6A96 - chains O and D of the 8 polymer chains in the assembly; structure by electron microscopy, 3.51 A resolution.

Chain O:
Protein: Nb25
Organism: Lama glama
Amino-acid sequence (125 residues; numbered 1 to 125; the number before each row is that of its first residue):
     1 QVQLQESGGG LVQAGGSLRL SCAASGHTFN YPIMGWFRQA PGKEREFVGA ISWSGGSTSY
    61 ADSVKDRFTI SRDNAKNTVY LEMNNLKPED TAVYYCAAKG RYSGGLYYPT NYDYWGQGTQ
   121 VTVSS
Cystine bridges: Cys22-Cys96

Chain D:
Protein: Gamma-aminobutyric acid receptor subunit beta-3
Organism: Homo sapiens
Reference sequence: P28472 (GBRB3_HUMAN); residues -24 to 448 here correspond to UniProt positions 1-473 (UniProt number = residue number + 25)
Amino-acid sequence (366 residues; each row starts with the number of its first residue; note: 107 numbers in that range are skipped by the numbering (no residue carries them; nothing is unmodelled there); numbers below 1 keep their minus sign (Met-24 is residue -24)):
   -24 MWGLAGGRLF GIFSAPVLVA VVCCAQSVND PGNMSFVKET VDKLLKGYDI RLRPDFGGPP
    36 VCVGMNIDIA SIDMVSEVNM DYTLTMYFQQ YWRDKRLAYS GIPLNLTLDN RVADQLWVPD
    96 TYFLNDKKSF VHGVTVKNRM IRLHPDGTVL YGLRITTTAA CMMDLRRYPL DEQNCTLEIE
   156 SYGYTTDDIE FYWRGGDKAV TGVERIELPQ FSIVEHRLVS RNVVFATGAY PRLSLSFRLK
   216 RNIGYFILQT YMPSILITIL SWVSFWINYD ASAARVALGI TTVLTMTTIN THLRETLPKI
   276 PYVKAIDMYL MGCFVFVFLA LLEYAFVNYI FFSQPARAA
   422 AIDRWSRIVF PFTFSLFNLV YWLYYVN
Unresolved in the structure: -24 to 7, 448
Cystine bridges: Cys136-Cys150
Covalently attached groups: N-acetylglucosamine (NAG) linked to Asn80; glycan linked to Asn149
Sequence notes: linker (308-314)
Curated features (UniProtKB/Swiss-Prot):
  - binding site (benzamidine): Asp95 to Tyr97, Glu155 to Tyr157, Phe200
  - binding site (4-aminobutanoate): Tyr97, Glu155, Tyr157, Thr202
  - binding site (histamine): Tyr97, Ser156, Tyr157, Thr202
  - glycosylation (N-linked (GlcNAc...) asparagine): Asn8, Asn80, Asn149
Reported in the primary citation:
  - post-translational modification sites: Asn80, Asn149
  - binding site for gamma-amino-butanoic acid: Glu155, Tyr157, Phe200, Thr202, Tyr205

Chain O / chain D interface:
Contacting residue pairs (13; chain O residue first):
  Ile33(O) - Glu179(D)
  Ile33(O) - Arg180(D)
  Ala50(O) - Glu179(D)
  Ile51(O) - Glu179(D)
  Ser52(O) - Glu179(D)
  Trp53(O) - Glu182(D)
  Gly56(O) - Ile188(D)
  Ser57(O) - Val178(D)
  Ser57(O) - Glu179(D)
  Thr58(O) - Glu179(D)
  Ser59(O) - Glu179(D)  hydrogen bond (backbone-side chain)
  Asp62(O) - Asp172(D)
  Gly104(O) - Arg180(D)  hydrogen bond (backbone-side chain)
Interface residues without a listed pair, chain O (14 interface residues in all): Ser54, Gly105, Leu106
Interface residues without a listed pair, chain D (7 interface residues in all): Val189

Overview:
14 residues of chain O face 7 of chain D across their interface; the contacts include 2 hydrogen bonds. Polar
contacts include Ser59(O)-Glu179(D) and Gly104(O)-Arg180(D). N-acetylglucosamine is covalently linked to
Asn80(D). From the paper: a binding site for gamma-amino-butanoic acid at Glu155(D), Tyr157(D) and Phe200(D)
among others; modification sites Asn80(D) and Asn149(D).
Here chain O is Nb25 (Lama glama) and chain D is Gamma-aminobutyric acid receptor subunit beta-3 (Homo
sapiens). Entry 6A96 (Cryo-EM structure of the human alpha5beta3 GABAA receptor in complex with GABA and Nb25)
was determined by electron microscopy.
